Entry 7XXF (electron microscopy, 2.24 A resolution); this record covers chains M and H of the 47 polymer chains in the assembly.

# Chain M
Name: Reaction center protein M chain
Organism: Rhodopila globiformis
UniProtKB: A0A2S6NEP5 (A0A2S6NEP5_RHOGL); residue numbers follow UniProt; this construct covers 1-326
Amino-acid sequence (326 residues; numbered 1 to 326; the number before each row is that of its first residue):
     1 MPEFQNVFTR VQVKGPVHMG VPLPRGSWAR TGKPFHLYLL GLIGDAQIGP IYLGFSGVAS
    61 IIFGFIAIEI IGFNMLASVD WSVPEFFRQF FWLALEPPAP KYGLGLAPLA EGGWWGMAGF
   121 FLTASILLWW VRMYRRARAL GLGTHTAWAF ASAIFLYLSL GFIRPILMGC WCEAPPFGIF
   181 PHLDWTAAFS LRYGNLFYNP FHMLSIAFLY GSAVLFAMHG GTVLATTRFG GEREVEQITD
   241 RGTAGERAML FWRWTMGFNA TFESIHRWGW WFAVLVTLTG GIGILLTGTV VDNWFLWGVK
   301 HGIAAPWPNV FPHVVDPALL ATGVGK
Disordered / not traced: 1, 322-326
Disulfide bonds: Cys170-Cys172
Metal / ion sites: Fe ion: His219, Glu234, His266 (shared with 2 residues of chain L)
Residues lining bound ligands:
  - bacteriochlorophyll a (BCL), molecule 1: Ile68, Leu122, Ile126, Phe150, Ala153, Ile154, Leu156, Tyr157, Leu160, Phe177, Trp185, Thr186, Ala187, Phe189, Ser190, Leu196, Phe197, His202, Ser205, Ile206, Leu209, Tyr210, Val276, Gly280, Gly281, Gly283, Ile284
  - bacteriochlorophyll a (BCL), molecule 2: Phe90, Tyr157, Leu160, Pro175, Ile179, His182, Leu183, Trp185, Thr186
  - bacteriochlorophyll a (BCL), molecule 3: Thr186, Phe197, Leu209, Tyr210
  - bacteriochlorophyll a (BCL), molecule 4: Phe197, His202, Met203, Ile206, Ala207, Tyr210, Gly211, Val214, Phe272
  - bacteriopheophytin a (BPH), molecule 1: Ser60, Ile61, Ile62, Gly64, Phe65, Ile68, Leu122, Ser125, Ile126, Trp129, Met133, Thr146, Ala149, Phe150, Ala153, Ala273, Val274, Thr277
  - bacteriopheophytin a (BPH), molecule 2: Tyr210, Ala213, Val214, Ala217, Met218, Trp252, Thr255, Met256
  - R.g.Keto-II (I7D; (6E,8E,10E,12E,14E,16E,18E,20E,22E,24E,26E,28E)-2,31-dimethoxy-2,6,10,14,19,23,27,31-octamethyl-dotriaconta-6,8,10,12,14,16,18,20,22,24,26,28-dodecaen-5-one): Ile68, Glu69, Ile71, Gly72, Met75, Phe86, Phe90, Leu106, Trp115, Gly116, Gly119, Phe120, Thr123, Tyr157, Leu160, Gly161, Phe162, Trp171, Pro175, Pro176, Phe177, Gly178, Ile179, His182
  - menaquinone-9 (MQ9): Val214, Leu215, Met218, His219, Thr222, Gly245, Ala248, Met249, Trp252, Met256, Phe258, Asn259, Ala260, Thr261, Phe262, Ile265, Trp268, Phe272

# Chain H
Name: Photosynthetic reaction center H subunit
Organism: Rhodopila globiformis
UniProtKB: A0A2S6MZS1 (A0A2S6MZS1_RHOGL); numbering as in UniProt (aligned over 1-258)
Amino-acid sequence (258 residues; row label = number of the first residue in the row):
     1 MEIGAITQQI DAAQLVLYTF WLFFAGLIIY LRMEDKREGY PLVTEIPGKF LEGFPPMPAP
    61 KTFILTHNQG TVTVPRAVPR AEIEYKAEPC AAWPGAPHEP VGPNKMLSGA GPSGYALRFD
   121 TPEPTFDTGV PRMAPMRVAT DHVFDEDGPN PIGYDLVGFD GIVAGKITDA WVDREESLVR
   181 YLEAKLTNDK SILVPMPLSR VKDSTGQVLL ASLKGEQVLE APTLANPDQV TLREEDRIAA
   241 YFASGHLYAT QARQESIL

# Interface between chain M and chain H
Pairs across the interface - 123 pairs, chain M then chain H:
  Pro2(M) with Arg200(H), hydrogen bond (backbone-side chain)
  Glu3(M) with Pro197(H); Leu198(H); Ala211(H); His246(H), salt bridge
  Phe4(M) with Pro197(H); Ser199(H); Arg200(H)
  Arg10(M) with Gly148(H); Pro149(H); Val201(H), hydrogen bond (side chain-backbone); Asp203(H), salt bridge
  Val11(M) with Phe144(H), hydrophobic; Met196(H), hydrophobic
  Gln12(M) with Phe144(H); Asp145(H), hydrogen bond (backbone-backbone)
  Val13(M) with Val143(H); Phe144(H), hydrophobic; Val172(H), hydrophobic; Ser177(H); Leu178(H), hydrophobic; Val179(H), hydrophobic
  Lys14(M) with Asp141(H); His142(H); Val143(H), hydrogen bond (backbone-backbone); Asp145(H), salt bridge; Glu146(H), salt bridge
  Gly15(M) with Asp141(H); His142(H)
  Pro16(M) with Asp141(H)
  His18(M) with Arg174(H), hydrogen bond (side chain-backbone); Glu175(H), hydrogen bond (side chain-backbone); Ser177(H)
  His36(M) with Asp145(H), salt bridge
  Tyr38(M) with Asp145(H); Asp147(H), hydrogen bond (side chain-backbone); Gly148(H)
  Pro200(M) with Leu17(H), hydrophobic
  Phe201(M) with Val16(H); Leu17(H), hydrophobic; Phe20(H), hydrophobic
  Leu204(M) with Leu17(H), hydrophobic; Phe20(H), hydrophobic; Trp21(H), hydrophobic
  Phe208(M) with Phe20(H), hydrophobic; Phe24(H), hydrophobic
  Thr227(M) with Pro197(H)
  Arg228(M) with Pro197(H); Leu198(H); Ala239(H); His246(H)
  Phe229(M) with Ala239(H), hydrophobic; Ala243(H), hydrophobic
  Glu232(M) with Arg180(H), salt bridge
  Arg233(M) with Glu123(H), salt bridge; Met133(H); Arg180(H); Leu232(H); Glu235(H), salt bridge
  Glu236(M) with Arg118(H), hydrogen bond (backbone-side chain); Glu123(H); Arg132(H), salt bridge
  Gln237(M) with Arg118(H)
  Ile238(M) with Glu38(H); Phe63(H), hydrophobic
  Thr239(M) with Leu65(H); Val72(H)
  Asp240(M) with Arg80(H), salt bridge; Arg118(H), salt bridge; Phe119(H), hydrogen bond (side chain-backbone); Leu232(H)
  Arg241(M) with Glu38(H), salt bridge; Arg76(H); Arg80(H), hydrogen bond (backbone-side chain); Ala116(H); Arg118(H)
  Gly242(M) with Ala116(H); Arg118(H); Asp236(H)
  Thr243(M) with Gly114(H); Tyr115(H); Ala116(H), hydrogen bond (side chain-backbone); Asp236(H), hydrogen bond
  Glu246(M) with Arg80(H), salt bridge; Ala116(H)
  Arg247(M) with Pro112(H), hydrogen bond (side chain-backbone); Gly114(H), hydrogen bond (side chain-backbone); Ala240(H)
  Met249(M) with Glu38(H)
  Arg253(M) with Tyr40(H), hydrogen bond; Leu42(H)
  Phe258(M) with Arg32(H)
  Asn259(M) with Arg32(H), hydrogen bond (backbone-side chain); Asp35(H)
  Ala260(M) with Asp35(H)
  Thr261(M) with Glu34(H); Asp35(H); Glu38(H)
  Glu263(M) with Lys61(H), salt bridge; Phe63(H)
  Ser264(M) with Glu34(H); Asp35(H), hydrogen bond
  Arg267(M) with Tyr30(H), hydrogen bond; Leu31(H); Lys61(H)
  Trp268(M) with Ile28(H), hydrophobic; Leu31(H), hydrophobic; Asp35(H), hydrogen bond
  Trp271(M) with Phe23(H), hydrophobic; Leu27(H)
  Leu275(M) with Phe20(H), hydrophobic; Leu27(H), hydrophobic
  Thr279(M) with Phe20(H)
  Ile282(M) with Val16(H), hydrophobic
  Thr289(M) with Ile3(H)
  Val290(M) with Ile3(H)
  Val291(M) with Ala13(H), hydrophobic
  Trp297(M) with Asp11(H), hydrogen bond
  Lys300(M) with Gln9(H), hydrogen bond (backbone-side chain); Asp11(H), salt bridge
  His301(M) with Gln9(H); Asp11(H), salt bridge; Gln14(H)
Also at the interface, not in a pair above, chain M (56 interface residues in all): Asn6, Asp45, Leu286, Trp294
Also at the interface, not in a pair above, chain H (76 interface residues in all): Gly4, Gln8, Ala12, Gly39, Ser113, Met136, Pro151, Glu176, Ser212

# In short
The interface between chain M and chain H involves 56 residues on one side and 76 on the other; the contacts
include 21 hydrogen bonds and 16 salt bridges. Among the polar pairs are Glu3(M)-His246(H), Arg10(M)-Asp203(H)
and Lys14(M)-Asp145(H).
Chain M is Reaction center protein M chain and chain H is Photosynthetic reaction center H subunit, both from
Rhodopila globiformis; the structure, Structure of photosynthetic LH1-RC super-complex of Rhodopila
globiformis, was determined by electron microscopy.
